PDB entry 5FT5 | X-ray diffraction, 2.38 A resolution | chains A and B

[Chain A (and B)]
Name: L-cysteine desulfurase csda
From: Escherichia coli
Notes: EC 2.8.1.7, 4.4.1.-, 4.4.1.16; chain B of this document is another copy of the same molecule, construct and numbering; everything in this record applies to it too
UniProtKB: Q46925 (CSDA_ECOLI); residues 1-401 here = UniProt positions 1-401
Chain sequence (401 residues; each row starts with the number of its first residue):
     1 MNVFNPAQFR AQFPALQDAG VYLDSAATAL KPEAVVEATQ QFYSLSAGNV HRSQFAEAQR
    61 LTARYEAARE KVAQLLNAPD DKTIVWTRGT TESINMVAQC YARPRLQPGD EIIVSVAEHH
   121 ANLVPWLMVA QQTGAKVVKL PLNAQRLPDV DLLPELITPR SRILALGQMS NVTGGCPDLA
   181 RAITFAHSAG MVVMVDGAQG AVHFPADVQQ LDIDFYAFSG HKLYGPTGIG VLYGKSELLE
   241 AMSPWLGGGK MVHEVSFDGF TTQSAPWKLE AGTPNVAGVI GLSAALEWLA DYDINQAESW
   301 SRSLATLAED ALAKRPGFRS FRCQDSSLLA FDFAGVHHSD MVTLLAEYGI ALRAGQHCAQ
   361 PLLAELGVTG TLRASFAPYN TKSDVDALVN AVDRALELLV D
Modified / non-standard residues: Cys358 (s-mercaptocysteine; CSS)
Covalently attached groups: pyridoxal phosphate (PLP) linked to Lys222
Small-molecule neighbours: pyridoxal phosphate (PLP): Gly89, Thr90, Thr91, His119, Ala121, Met169, Asn171, Asp196, Ala198, Gln199, Ser219, His221
Swiss-Prot annotation at these positions:
  - active site: Cys358 (Cysteine persulfide intermediate)
  - modified residue: Lys222 (N6-(pyridoxal phosphate)lysine)
  - mutagenesis: Cys100 (C100A: No loss of activity), Cys176 (C176A: No loss of activity), Cys323 (C323A: No loss of activity), Cys358 (C358A: Loss of cysteine desulfurization)

[Interface between chain A and chain B]
Pairs across the interface (147):
  Ala15(A) - Ser44(B)
  Ala15(A) - Ser46(B)
  Gln17(A) - Arg52(B)
  Gln17(A) - Ser53(B)
  Asp18(A) - Leu45(B)
  Asp18(A) - Val50(B)
  Asp18(A) - His51(B)  salt bridge
  Asp18(A) - Arg52(B)  hydrogen bond (backbone-backbone)
  Asp18(A) - Ser53(B)  hydrogen bond (side chain-backbone)
  Asp18(A) - Gln54(B)  hydrogen bond (side chain-backbone)
  Ala19(A) - Ser46(B)
  Ala19(A) - Val50(B)
  Gly20(A) - Arg52(B)
  Tyr22(A) - Ser46(B)
  Lys31(A) - Tyr43(B)
  Val36(A) - Gln40(B)
  Val36(A) - Tyr43(B)
  Val36(A) - Ser44(B)
  Thr39(A) - Thr39(B)
  Gln40(A) - Val36(B)
  Gln40(A) - Gln40(B)
  Tyr43(A) - Lys31(B)
  Tyr43(A) - Val36(B)
  Tyr43(A) - Pro226(B)
  Tyr43(A) - Thr227(B)  hydrogen bond (side chain-backbone)
  Ser44(A) - Pro14(B)
  Ser44(A) - Ala15(B)  hydrogen bond (backbone-backbone)
  Ser44(A) - Val36(B)
  Leu45(A) - Ala15(B)
  Ser46(A) - Ala15(B)
  Ser46(A) - Ala19(B)
  Ser46(A) - Tyr22(B)
  Ser46(A) - Leu30(B)
  Asn49(A) - Val342(B)
  Asn49(A) - Ala346(B)
  Asn49(A) - Ala351(B)
  Asn49(A) - Leu352(B)
  Val50(A) - Asp18(B)
  Val50(A) - Ala19(B)
  Val50(A) - Ala346(B)
  Val50(A) - Gly349(B)
  Val50(A) - Ile350(B)
  Val50(A) - Ala351(B)  hydrophobic
  His51(A) - Asp18(B)  salt bridge
  Arg52(A) - Gln17(B)
  Arg52(A) - Asp18(B)  hydrogen bond (backbone-side chain)
  Arg52(A) - Gly20(B)
  Ser53(A) - Asp18(B)  hydrogen bond (backbone-side chain)
  Gln54(A) - Asp18(B)  hydrogen bond (backbone-side chain)
  Thr87(A) - Arg88(B)
  Arg88(A) - Thr87(B)
  Arg88(A) - Arg88(B)
  Arg88(A) - Glu92(B)  salt bridge
  Arg88(A) - Ala271(B)  hydrogen bond (side chain-backbone)
  Arg88(A) - Thr273(B)
  Thr91(A) - Gly247(B)
  Thr91(A) - Gly248(B)
  Thr91(A) - Gly272(B)
  Glu92(A) - Arg88(B)  salt bridge
  Glu92(A) - Leu246(B)
  Asn95(A) - Leu246(B)
  Asn95(A) - Gly247(B)  hydrogen bond (side chain-backbone)
  Arg103(A) - Arg103(B)
  Val114(A) - Phe257(B)
  Ser115(A) - Phe257(B)
  Val116(A) - Phe257(B)  hydrophobic
  His120(A) - Gly248(B)
  His120(A) - Gly249(B)
  His120(A) - Val252(B)
  His120(A) - Val255(B)
  Ala121(A) - Gly248(B)
  Leu123(A) - Phe257(B)  hydrophobic
  Val124(A) - Gly247(B)
  Val124(A) - Gly248(B)
  Val124(A) - Val252(B)  hydrophobic
  Pro125(A) - Gly247(B)
  Leu127(A) - Ser256(B)
  Leu127(A) - Phe260(B)  hydrophobic
  Met128(A) - Pro244(B)  hydrophobic
  Met128(A) - Gly247(B)
  Met128(A) - Met251(B)  hydrophobic
  Met128(A) - Phe260(B)  hydrophobic
  Val137(A) - Phe257(B)  hydrophobic
  Lys139(A) - Phe257(B)
  His221(A) - Thr273(B)
  Pro226(A) - Tyr43(B)
  Thr227(A) - Tyr43(B)  hydrogen bond (backbone-side chain)
  Thr227(A) - Asn275(B)  hydrogen bond
  Thr227(A) - Val276(B)  hydrogen bond (side chain-backbone)
  Thr227(A) - Ala277(B)  hydrogen bond (side chain-backbone)
  Gly228(A) - Asn275(B)
  Pro244(A) - Met128(B)  hydrophobic
  Trp245(A) - Leu246(B)  hydrophobic
  Leu246(A) - Arg88(B)
  Leu246(A) - Glu92(B)
  Leu246(A) - Asn95(B)
  Leu246(A) - Met128(B)
  Leu246(A) - Trp245(B)  hydrophobic
  Gly247(A) - Thr91(B)
  Gly247(A) - Asn95(B)  hydrogen bond (backbone-side chain)
  Gly247(A) - Val124(B)
  Gly247(A) - Pro125(B)
  Gly247(A) - Met128(B)
  Gly248(A) - Ala121(B)
  Gly248(A) - Val124(B)
  Gly249(A) - His120(B)
  Gly249(A) - Cys358(B)
  Lys250(A) - Cys358(B)
  Met251(A) - Met128(B)  hydrophobic
  Val252(A) - His120(B)
  Val252(A) - Val124(B)  hydrophobic
  His253(A) - Gln360(B)  hydrogen bond (backbone-side chain)
  Glu254(A) - Gln360(B)  hydrogen bond
  Val255(A) - His120(B)
  Val255(A) - Leu123(B)  hydrophobic
  Val255(A) - Gln360(B)  hydrogen bond (backbone-side chain)
  Ser256(A) - Leu127(B)
  Phe257(A) - Val114(B)
  Phe257(A) - Ser115(B)
  Phe257(A) - Val116(B)  hydrophobic
  Phe257(A) - Lys136(B)  hydrogen bond (backbone-side chain)
  Phe257(A) - Val137(B)  hydrophobic
  Phe257(A) - Lys139(B)
  Phe257(A) - Pro361(B)  hydrophobic
  Phe260(A) - Met128(B)  hydrophobic
  Ala271(A) - Arg88(B)  hydrogen bond (backbone-side chain)
  Ala271(A) - Thr91(B)
  Gly272(A) - Thr91(B)
  Thr273(A) - Arg88(B)  hydrogen bond (backbone-side chain)
  Thr273(A) - His221(B)
  Asn275(A) - Thr227(B)  hydrogen bond
  Asn275(A) - Gly228(B)
  Val276(A) - Thr227(B)
  Ala277(A) - Thr227(B)  hydrogen bond (backbone-side chain)
  Val342(A) - Asn49(B)
  Ala346(A) - Asn49(B)
  Ala346(A) - Val50(B)
  Gly349(A) - Val50(B)
  Ile350(A) - Val50(B)
  Ala351(A) - Asn49(B)
  Ala351(A) - Val50(B)
  Leu352(A) - Asn49(B)
  Cys358(A) - Lys250(B)
  Gln360(A) - His253(B)  hydrogen bond (side chain-backbone)
  Gln360(A) - Glu254(B)
  Gln360(A) - Val255(B)  hydrogen bond (side chain-backbone)
  Pro361(A) - Phe257(B)  hydrophobic
Interface residues without a listed pair, chain A (81 interface residues in all): Pro14, Thr28, Leu30, Phe42, Gly48, Phe55, Trp86, Gly259, Pro274
Interface residues without a listed pair, chain B (84 interface residues in all): Phe42, Ala47, Gly48, Phe55, Trp86, Val138, Gly259, Pro274, Gly278

[Summary]
Chain A and chain B form an interface of 81 and 84 residues respectively, with 25 hydrogen bonds and 4 salt
bridges. Polar contacts include Asp18(A)-His51(B), Arg88(A)-Glu92(B) and Asp18(A)-Ser53(B). Covalently linked
pyridoxal phosphate: at Lys222(A).
Both chains are L-cysteine desulfurase csda (Escherichia coli). Entry 5FT5 (Crystal structure of the cysteine
desulfurase CsdA (persulfurated) from Escherichia coli at 2.384 Angstroem resolution) was determined by X-ray
diffraction together with 5FT4, 5FT6 and 5FT8 from the same study.
